6RYB - chains A and C of the 3 polymer chains in the assembly; structure by X-ray diffraction, 2.31 A resolution.

# Chain A
Molecule: Septation initiation protein
Organism: Legionella pneumophila subsp. pneumophila
Chain sequence (343 residues; each row starts with the number of its first residue):
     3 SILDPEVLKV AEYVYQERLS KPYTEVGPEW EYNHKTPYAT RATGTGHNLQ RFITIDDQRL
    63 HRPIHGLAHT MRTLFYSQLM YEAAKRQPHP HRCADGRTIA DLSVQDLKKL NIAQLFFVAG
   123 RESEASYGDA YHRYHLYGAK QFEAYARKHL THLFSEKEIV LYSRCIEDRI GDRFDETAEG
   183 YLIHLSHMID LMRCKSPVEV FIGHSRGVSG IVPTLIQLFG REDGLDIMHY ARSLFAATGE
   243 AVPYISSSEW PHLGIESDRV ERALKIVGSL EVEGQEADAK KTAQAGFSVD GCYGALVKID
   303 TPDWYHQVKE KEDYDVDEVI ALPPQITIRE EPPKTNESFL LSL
Disordered / not traced: 312-345
Reported in the primary citation:
  - catalytic residues: His67, Glu126, His189
  - mutagenesis - H67A, H189N: abolished catalytic activity

# Chain C
Molecule: Septation initiation protein
Organism: Legionella pneumophila subsp. pneumophila
Chain sequence (347 residues; numbered -1 to 345; the number before each row is that of its first residue; numbers below 1 keep their minus sign (Gly-1 is residue -1)):
    -1 GAMGSILDPE VLKVAEYVYQ ERLSKPYTEV GPEWEYNHKT PYATRATGTG HNLQRFITID
    59 DQRLHRPIHG LAHTMRTLFY SQLMYEAAKR QPHPHRCADG RTIADLSVQD LKKLNIAQLF
   119 FVAGRESEAS YGDAYHRYHL YGAKQFEAYA RKHLTHLFSE KEIVLYSRCI EDRIGDRFDE
   179 TAEGYLIHLS HMIDLMRCKS PVEVFIGHSR GVSGIVPTLI QLFGREDGLD IMHYARSLFA
   239 ATGEAVPYIS SSEWPHLGIE SDRVERALKI VGSLEVEGQE ADAKKTAQAG FSVDGCYGAL
   299 VKIDTPDWYH QVKEKEDYDV DEVIALPPQI TIREEPPKTN ESFLLSL
Disordered / not traced: 311-345

# How chain A and chain C interact
Pairs across the interface (22):
  Glu84(A) with Gly-1(C); Ala0(C), hydrogen bond (side chain-backbone)
  Lys87(A) with Ala0(C), hydrogen bond (side chain-backbone); Gly2(C), hydrogen bond (backbone-backbone); Val299(C); His308(C)
  Arg88(A) with Val299(C); Lys300(C), hydrogen bond (backbone-side chain)
  Gln89(A) with Val299(C)
  Pro90(A) with Ser3(C); Tyr295(C); Gly296(C)
  His91(A) with Leu10(C); Asp292(C), salt bridge
  Pro92(A) with Ser3(C)
  Arg94(A) with Pro7(C)
  Val106(A) with His308(C)
  His308(A) with Gly-1(C), hydrogen bond (backbone-backbone); Asp302(C), salt bridge
  Val310(A) with Gly-1(C); Asp305(C); His308(C)
Other interface residues (no listed pair), chain A (13 interface residues in all): Ala102, Lys311
Other interface residues (no listed pair), chain C (16 interface residues in all): Met1, Gln309

# Summary
Chain A and chain C form an interface of 13 and 16 residues respectively; the contacts include 5 hydrogen
bonds and 2 salt bridges. Among the polar pairs are His91(A)-Asp292(C), His308(A)-Asp302(C) and
Glu84(A)-Ala0(C). From the paper: catalytic residues His67(A), Glu126(A) and His189(A); H67A and H189N of
chain A abolish catalytic activity.
Chain A is Septation initiation protein and chain C is Septation initiation protein, both from Legionella
pneumophila subsp. pneumophila; the structure, Structure of deubiquitinase for PR-ubiquitination 1 -Dup1, was
determined by X-ray diffraction.
